Entry 7LS6 (electron microscopy, 3.17 A resolution); this record covers chains D and E of the 15 polymer chains in the assembly.

== Chain D ==
Name: Proteasome subunit alpha type-4
From: Saccharomyces cerevisiae (strain ATCC 204508 / S288c)
Notes: EC 3.4.25.1
UniProtKB: P40303 (PSA4_YEAST); residues 1-254 here = UniProt positions 1-254
Amino-acid sequence (254 residues; row label = number of the first residue in the row):
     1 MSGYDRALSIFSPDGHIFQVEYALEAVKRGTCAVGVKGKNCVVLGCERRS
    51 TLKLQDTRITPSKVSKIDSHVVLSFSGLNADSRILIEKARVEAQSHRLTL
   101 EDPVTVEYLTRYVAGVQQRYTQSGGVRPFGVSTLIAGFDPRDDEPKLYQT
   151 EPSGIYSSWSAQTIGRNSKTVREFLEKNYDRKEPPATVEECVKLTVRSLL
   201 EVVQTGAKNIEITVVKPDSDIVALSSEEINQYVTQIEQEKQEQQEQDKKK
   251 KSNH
Disordered / not traced: 1-3, 239-254
Swiss-Prot annotation at these positions:
  - modified residue: Thr60 (Phosphothreonine)

== Chain E ==
Name: Proteasome subunit alpha type-5
From: Saccharomyces cerevisiae (strain ATCC 204508 / S288c)
Notes: EC 3.4.25.1
UniProtKB: P32379 (PSA5_YEAST); numbering as in UniProt (aligned over 1-260)
Amino-acid sequence (260 residues; row label = number of the first residue in the row):
     1 MFLTRSEYDRGVSTFSPEGRLFQVEYSLEAIKLGSTAIGIATKEGVVLGV
    51 EKRATSPLLESDSIEKIVEIDRHIGCAMSGLTADARSMIEHARTAAVTHN
   101 LYYDEDINVESLTQSVCDLALRFGEGASGEERLMSRPFGVALLIAGHDAD
   151 DGYQLFHAEPSGTFYRYNAKAIGSGSEGAQAELLNEWHSSLTLKEAELLV
   201 LKILKQVMEEKLDENNAQLSCITKQDGFKIYDNEKTAELIKELKEKEAAE
   251 SPEEADVEMS
Disordered / not traced: 250-260

== Interface between chain D and chain E ==
Contacting residue pairs (41):
  Tyr4(D) with Asp9(E), hydrogen bond; Arg10(E)
  Ser9(D) with Gln23(E); Ser135(E); Arg136(E)
  Ile10(D) with Gln23(E)
  Phe11(D) with Gln23(E), hydrogen bond (backbone-side chain); Tyr26(E), hydrophobic; Arg136(E); Pro137(E)
  Ser12(D) with Tyr26(E)
  Pro13(D) with Tyr26(E), hydrophobic; Glu29(E)
  Asp14(D) with Glu29(E); Leu33(E)
  Gly15(D) with Ala30(E)
  His16(D) with Leu33(E)
  Ile17(D) with Leu81(E), hydrophobic; Arg136(E)
  Lys37(D) with Glu60(E), salt bridge
  Gln118(D) with Ala83(E); Arg86(E), hydrogen bond
  Gln122(D) with Ser135(E)
  Ser153(D) with Ala83(E)
  Gly154(D) with Arg86(E)
  Ile155(D) with Thr82(E); Ala83(E)
  Tyr156(D) with Arg86(E)
  Ser158(D) with Leu59(E); Glu60(E), hydrogen bond (backbone-backbone); Ser63(E), hydrogen bond
  Trp159(D) with Ser56(E); Leu59(E)
  Ser160(D) with Leu58(E), hydrogen bond (backbone-backbone)
  Ala161(D) with Leu58(E)
  Leu175(D) with Leu58(E), hydrophobic
  Glu176(D) with Ser56(E), hydrogen bond; Pro57(E); Leu58(E)
  Tyr179(D) with Leu58(E), hydrophobic
  Arg181(D) with Pro57(E), hydrogen bond (side chain-backbone)
Interface residues without a listed pair, chain D (33 interface residues in all): Leu8, Arg111, Ala114, Gly115, Thr121, Ser123, Ser157, Arg172
Interface residues without a listed pair, chain E (23 interface residues in all): Ser27, Ser87, Gly139

== In short ==
33 residues of chain D face 23 of chain E across their interface, with 8 hydrogen bonds and 1 salt bridge.
Polar contacts include Lys37(D)-Glu60(E), Tyr4(D)-Asp9(E) and Phe11(D)-Gln23(E).
Chain D is Proteasome subunit alpha type-4 and chain E is Proteasome subunit alpha type-5, both from
Saccharomyces cerevisiae (strain ATCC 204508 / S288c); the structure, Cryo-EM structure of Pre-15S proteasome
core particle assembly intermediate purified from Pre3-1 proteasome mutant (G34D), was determined by electron
microscopy, deposited together with 7LS5 and 7LSX.
